Entry 7OQB (electron microscopy, 9.00 A resolution (very low resolution: no residue pairs are listed; an interface is given only as per-side residue counts)); this record covers chains T and u of the 21 polymer chains in the assembly.

# Chain T
Name: Pre-mRNA-splicing factor PRP9
From: Saccharomyces cerevisiae
UniProtKB: P19736 (PRP9_YEAST); residue numbers follow UniProt; this construct covers 1-530
Sequence (530 residues; numbered 1 to 530; the number before each row is that of its first residue):
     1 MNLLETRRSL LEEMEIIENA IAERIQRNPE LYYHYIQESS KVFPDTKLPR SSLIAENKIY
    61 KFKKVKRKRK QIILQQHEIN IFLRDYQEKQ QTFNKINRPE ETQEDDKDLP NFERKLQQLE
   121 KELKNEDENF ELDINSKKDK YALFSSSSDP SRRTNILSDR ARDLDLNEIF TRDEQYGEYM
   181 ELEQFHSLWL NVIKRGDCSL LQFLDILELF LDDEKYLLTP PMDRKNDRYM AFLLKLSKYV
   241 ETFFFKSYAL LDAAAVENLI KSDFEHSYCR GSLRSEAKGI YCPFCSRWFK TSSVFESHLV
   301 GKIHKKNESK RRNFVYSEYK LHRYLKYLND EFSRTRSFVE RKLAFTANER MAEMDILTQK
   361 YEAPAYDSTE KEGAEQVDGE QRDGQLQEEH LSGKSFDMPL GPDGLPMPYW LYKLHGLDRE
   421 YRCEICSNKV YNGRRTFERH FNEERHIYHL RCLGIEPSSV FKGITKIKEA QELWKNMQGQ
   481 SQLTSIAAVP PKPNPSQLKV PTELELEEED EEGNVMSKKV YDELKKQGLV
Not modelled in the structure: 98-111, 379-406, 479-502, 529-530
Curated features (UniProtKB/Swiss-Prot):
  - zinc finger: I280 to K310 (Matrin-type 1), Y421 to C452 (Matrin-type 2)

# Chain u
Name: Small nuclear ribonucleoprotein Sm D2
From: Saccharomyces cerevisiae
UniProtKB: Q06217 (SMD2_YEAST); numbering as in UniProt (aligned over 1-110)
Sequence (110 residues; each row starts with the number of its first residue):
     1 MSSQIIDRPK HELSRAELEE LEEFEFKHGP MSLINDAMVT RTPVIISLRN NHKIIARVKA
    61 FDRHCNMVLE NVKELWTEKK GKNVINRERF ISKLFLRGDS VIVVLKTPVE
Not modelled in the structure: 1-16, 109-110

# Interface between chain T and chain u
At this resolution (9 A) residue pairs are not listed: 7 residues of chain T and 6 of chain u lie at the interface.

# Summary
The interface between chain T and chain u involves 7 residues on one side and 6 on the other.
Here chain T is Pre-mRNA-splicing factor PRP9 and chain u is Small nuclear ribonucleoprotein Sm D2, both from
Saccharomyces cerevisiae. Entry 7OQB (The U2 part of Saccharomyces cerevisiae spliceosomal pre-A complex
(delta BS-A ACT1)) was determined by electron microscopy together with 7OQC and 7OQE from the same study.
